9H9J - chains A and X of the 15 polymer chains in the assembly; structure by electron microscopy, 3.20 A resolution.

Chain A:
Molecule: 16S RNA
From: Escherichia coli
Sequence (1541 nucleotides; row label = number of the first residue in the row; note: 1 number in that range is skipped by the numbering (no residue carries it; nothing is unmodelled there)):
     1 AAAUUGAAGA GUUUGAUCAU GGCUCAGAUU GAACGCUGGC GGCAGGCCUA ACACAUGCAA
    61 GUCGAACGGU AACAGGAAGA AGCUUGCUUC UUUGCUGACG AGUGGCGGAC GGGUGAGUAA
   121 UGUCUGGGAA ACUGCCUGAU GGAGGGGGAU AACUACUGGA AACGGUAGCU AAUACCGCAU
   181 AACGUCGCAA GACCAAAGAG GGGGACCUUC GGGCCUCUUG CCAUCGGAUG UGCCCAGAUG
   241 GGAUUAGCUA GUAGGUGGGG UAACGGCUCA CCUAGGCGAC GAUCCCUAGC UGGUCUGAGA
   301 GGAUGACCAG CCACACUGGA ACUGAGACAC GGUCCAGACU CCUACGGGAG GCAGCAGUGG
   361 GGAAUAUUGC ACAAUGGGCG CAAGCCUGAU GCAGCCAUGC CGCGUGUAUG AAGAAGGCCU
   421 UCGGGUUGUA AAGUACUUUC AGCGGGGAGG AAGGGAGUAA AGUUAAUACC UUUGCUCAUU
   481 GACGUUACCC GCAGAAGAAG CACCGGCUAA CUCCGUGCCA GCAGCCXCGG UAAUACGGAG
   541 GGUGCAAGCG UUAAUCGGAA UUACUGGGCG UAAAGCGCAC GCAGGCGGUU UGUUAAGUCA
   601 GAUGUGAAAU CCCCGGGCUC AACCUGGGAA CUGCAUCUGA UACUGGCAAG CUUGAGUCUC
   661 GUAGAGGGGG GUAGAAUUCC AGGUGUAGCG GUGAAAUGCG UAGAGAUCUG GAGGAAUACC
   721 GGUGGCGAAG GCGGCCCCCU GGACGAAGAC UGACGCUCAG GUGCGAAAGC GUGGGGAGCA
   781 AACAGGAUUA GAUACCCUGG UAGUCCACGC CGUAAACGAU GUCGACUUGG AGGUUGUGCC
   841 CUUGAGGCGU GGCUUCCGGA GCUAACGCGU UAAGUCGACC GCCUGGGGAG UACGGCCGCA
   901 AGGUUAAAAC UCAAAUGAAU UGACGGGGGC
   932 CCGCACAAGC GGUGGAGCAU GUGGUUUAAU UCGAUGXAAC GCGAAGAACC UUACCUGGUC
   992 UUGACAUCCA CGGAAGUUUU CAGAGAUGAG AAUGUGCCUU CGGGAACCGU GAGACAGGUG
  1052 CUGCAUGGCU GUCGUCAGCU CGUGUUGUGA AAUGUUGGGU UAAGUCCCGC AACGAGCGCA
  1112 ACCCUUAUCC UUUGUUGCCA GCGGUCCGGC CGGGAACUCA AAGGAGACUG CCAGUGAUAA
  1172 ACUGGAGGAA GGUGGGGAUG ACGUCAAGUC AUCAUGGCCC UUACGACCAG GGCUACACAC
  1232 GUGCUACAAU GGCGCAUACA AAGAGAAGCG ACCUCGCGAG AGCAAGCGGA CCUCAUAAAG
  1292 UGCGUCGUAG UCCGGAUUGG AGUCUGCAAC UCGACUCCAU GAAGUCGGAA UCGCUAGUAA
  1352 UCGUGGAUCA GAAUGCCACG GUGAAUACGU UCCCGGCCUU GUACACACCG CCCGUXACAC
  1412 CAUGGGAGUG GGUUGCAAAA GAAGUAGGUA GCUUAACCUU CGGGAGGGCG CUUACCACUU
  1472 UGUGAUUCAU GACUGGGGUG AAGUCGUAAC AAGGUAACCG UAGGGGAACC UGCGGUUGGA
  1532 UCACCUCCUU A
Unresolved in the structure: 932-1386, 1535-1542
Modified residues: PSU (pseudouridine-5'-monophosphate) at position 516, G7M (N7-methyl-guanosine-5'-monophosphate) at position 527, 2MG (2N-methylguanosine-5'-monophosphate) at position 967, 5MC (5-methylcytidine-5'-monophosphate) at position 968, 2MG (2N-methylguanosine-5'-monophosphate) at position 1208, 4OC (4n,o2'-methylcytidine-5'-monophosphate) at position 1402, 5MC (5-methylcytidine-5'-monophosphate) at position 1407, UR3 (3-methyluridine-5'-monophoshate) at position 1498, 2MG (2N-methylguanosine-5'-monophosphate) at position 1516, MA6 (6N-dimethyladenosine-5'-monophoshate) at position 1518, MA6 (6N-dimethyladenosine-5'-monophoshate) at position 1519
Ion coordination: Mg2+ site 1 near G21 (its only coordinating residue here); Mg2+ site 2 near C48 (its only coordinating residue here); Mg2+ site 3 near A53 (its only coordinating residue here); Mg2+ site 4: A59, U387; Mg2+ site 5 near G100 (its only coordinating residue here); Mg2+ site 6: A109, G331; Mg2+ site 7: A116, G117, G289; K+: G145, A197; Mg2+ site 8: A174, C175; Mg2+ site 9: U180, A195; Mg2+ site 10: A298, G299; Mg2+ site 11: G299, G558; 23 more Mg2+ sites not listed
Residues lining bound ligands: A1IC4 ((2S,3S)-2-[[(2S)-2-[[(2S,4S)-5-aminocarbonyloxy-4-oxidanyl-2-[[(2S,3R)-3-oxidanylpiperidin-2-yl]carbonylamino]pentanoyl]amino]-3-(1H-imidazol-4-yl)propanoyl]amino]-3-(2-chloranyl-1H-imidazol-4-yl)-3-oxidanyl-propanoic acid): U692, G693, U788, U789, G791, A792, A794, C795, C796, U1506
What the authors report for this chain:
  - binding site for A1IC4: G693

Chain X:
Name: Translation initiation factor IF-1
From: Escherichia coli
UniProt: P69222 (IF1_ECOLI); numbering as in UniProt (aligned over 1-72)
Chain sequence (72 residues; row label = number of the first residue in the row):
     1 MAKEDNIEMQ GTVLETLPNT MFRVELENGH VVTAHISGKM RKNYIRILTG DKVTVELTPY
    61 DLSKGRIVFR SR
Unresolved in the structure: 1-2

Chain A / chain X interface:
Residue-residue contacts - 25 pairs, chain A then chain X:
  PSU_516(A) - Lys3(X)  hydrogen bond to the phosphate
  G517(A) - Lys3(X)  salt bridge to the phosphate
  C519(A) - Lys3(X)  hydrogen bond to the base
  C519(A) - Ser37(X)  hydrogen bond to the phosphate
  C519(A) - Gly38(X)  hydrogen bond to the phosphate
  C519(A) - Arg66(X)  salt bridge to the phosphate
  A520(A) - Lys3(X)  sugar contact
  G530(A) - Gly38(X)  base contact
  G530(A) - Lys39(X)  hydrogen bond to the base
  G530(A) - Lys42(X)  base contact
  A1408(A) - Pro18(X)  base contact
  G1491(A) - Asn19(X)  hydrogen bond to the sugar
  A1492(A) - Asn19(X)  base contact
  A1492(A) - Thr20(X)  sugar contact
  A1492(A) - Arg41(X)  hydrogen bond to the base
  A1493(A) - Thr20(X)  hydrogen bond to the base
  A1493(A) - Phe22(X)  base contact
  A1493(A) - Ile36(X)  base contact
  A1493(A) - Met40(X)  base contact
  A1493(A) - Ile45(X)  hydrogen bond to the base
  A1493(A) - Arg46(X)  base contact
  A1493(A) - Ile47(X)  hydrogen bond to the base
  G1494(A) - Thr16(X)  sugar contact
  G1494(A) - Leu17(X)  sugar contact
  G1494(A) - Pro18(X)  sugar contact
Interface residues without a listed pair, chain A (12 interface residues in all): C518, C1409

Summary:
The interface between chain A and chain X involves 12 residues on one side and 18 on the other, with 10
hydrogen bonds and 2 salt bridges. Polar contacts include C519(A)-Lys3(X), G530(A)-Lys39(X) and
A1492(A)-Arg41(X). Ligands of chain A: compound A1IC4. The paper reports a binding site for A1IC4 at G693(A).
Chain A is 16S RNA and chain X is Translation initiation factor IF-1, both from Escherichia coli; the
structure, Complex 2 (BODY) 30S-IF1-IF3-tRNA-GE81112, was determined by electron microscopy, deposited
together with 9H8G, 9H9H, 9H9I, 9H9K, 9H9L, 9H9M and 9H9N.
